PDB entry 4HZW | X-ray diffraction, 1.70 A resolution | chain A

== Chain A ==
Molecule: Neuraminidase
Source organism: Influenza A virus
UniProtKB: A9YN63 (A9YN63_9INFA); the construct lacks a stretch of the UniProt sequence and is renumbered around it, so the offset changes along the chain: 83-170 = UniProt 83-170; 171-271 = UniProt 172-272; 272-285 = UniProt 274-287; 287-309 = UniProt 288-310; 3 more segments
Chain sequence (388 residues; numbered 82 to 469 plus 3 insertion-coded residues; 3 numbers in that range are skipped by the numbering (no residue carries them; nothing is unmodelled there); the number before each row is that of its first residue):
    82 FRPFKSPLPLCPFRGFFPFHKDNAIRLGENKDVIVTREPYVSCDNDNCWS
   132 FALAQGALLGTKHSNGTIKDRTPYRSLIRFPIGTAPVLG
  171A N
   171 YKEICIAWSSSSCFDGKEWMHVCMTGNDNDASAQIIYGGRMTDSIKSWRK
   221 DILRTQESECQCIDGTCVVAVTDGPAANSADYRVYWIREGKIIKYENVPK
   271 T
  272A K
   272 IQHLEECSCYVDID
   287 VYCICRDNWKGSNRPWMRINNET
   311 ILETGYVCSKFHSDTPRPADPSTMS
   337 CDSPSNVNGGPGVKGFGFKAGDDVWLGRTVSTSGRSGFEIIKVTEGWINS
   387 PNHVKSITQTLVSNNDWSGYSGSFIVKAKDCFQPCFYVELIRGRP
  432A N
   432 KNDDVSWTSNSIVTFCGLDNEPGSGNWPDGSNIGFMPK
Disulfide bonds: Cys-92/Cys-417, Cys-124/Cys-129, Cys-175/Cys-193, Cys-183/Cys-230, Cys-232/Cys-237, Cys-278/Cys-291, Cys-280/Cys-289, Cys-318/Cys-337, Cys-421/Cys-447
Glycans and other covalent adducts: glycan linked to Asn-146, Asn-307
Construct notes: expression tag (82)
Bound ions: Ca2+: Asp-293, Gly-297, Asp-324, Gly-345, Pro-347
Residues lining bound ligands: Laninamivir (LNV; 5-acetamido-2,6-anhydro-4-carbamimidamido-3,4,5-trideoxy-7-O-methyl-D-glycero-D-galacto-non-2-enonic acid): Arg-118, Glu-119, Leu-134, Asp-151, Arg-152, Arg-156, Trp-178, Ser-179, Ile-222, Arg-224, Glu-227, Ala-246, Glu-276, Glu-277, Arg-292, Asn-294, Gly-348, Arg-371, Tyr-406
Reported in the primary citation:
  - binding site for Laninamivir: Glu-119, Asp-151, Trp-178, Glu-227
  - mutagenesis - H274Y (Kd 480 nM): decreased binding to 2,3-difluoro-Neu5Ac

== Summary ==
Ligands of chain A: Laninamivir. Covalently linked N-acetylglucosamine: at Asn-146 and Asn-307. The Ca2+ site
is built by Asp-293, Gly-297, Asp-324, Gly-345 and Pro-347. The paper reports a binding site for Laninamivir
at Glu-119, Asp-151 and Trp-178 among others; H274Y reduces binding to 2,3-difluoro-Neu5Ac.
Chain A is Neuraminidase (Influenza A virus); the structure, Crystal structure of influenza A neuraminidase N3
complexed with laninamivir, was determined by X-ray diffraction, deposited together with 4I00, 4HZV, 4HZX,
4HZY and 4HZZ.
